Entry 3HNH (X-ray diffraction, 1.80 A resolution); this record covers chain A.

== Chain A ==
Molecule: Pyrroloquinoline-quinone synthase
Organism: Klebsiella pneumoniae subsp. pneumoniae
Notes: EC 1.3.3.11
UniProtKB: A6T9H1 (PQQC_KLEP7); residues 1-251 here = UniProt positions 1-251
Chain sequence (258 residues; numbered 1 to 258; the number before each row is that of its first residue):
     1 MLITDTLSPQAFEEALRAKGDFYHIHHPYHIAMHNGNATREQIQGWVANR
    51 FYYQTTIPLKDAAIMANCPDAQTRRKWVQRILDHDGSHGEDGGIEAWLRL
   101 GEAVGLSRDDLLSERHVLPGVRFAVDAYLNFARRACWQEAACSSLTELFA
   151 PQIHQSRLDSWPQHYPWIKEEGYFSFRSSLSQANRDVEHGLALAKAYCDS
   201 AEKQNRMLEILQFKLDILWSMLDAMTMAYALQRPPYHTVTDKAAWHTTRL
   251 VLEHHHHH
Disordered / not traced: 1, 88-90, 151-161, 254-258
Sequence notes: engineered mutation S175 (Tyr in A6T9H1), S179 (Arg in A6T9H1); expression tag (252-258)
Small-molecule neighbours: AHQ ((2S,7R,9R)-4,5-dihydroxy-2,3,6,7,8,9-hexahydro-1H-pyrrolo[2,3-f]quinoline-2,7,9-tricarboxylic acid): Y23, H24, R50, Y53, Q54, I57, K60, D61, R80, H84, Y128, S144, T146, E147, R185, K214, L218

== In short ==
Bound to chain A: compound AHQ.
Chain A is Pyrroloquinoline-quinone synthase (Klebsiella pneumoniae subsp. pneumoniae); the structure, Crystal
Structure of PqqC Active Site Mutant Y175S,R179S in complex with a reaction intermediate, was determined by
X-ray diffraction, deposited together with 3HLX.
